Entry 5F0P (X-ray diffraction, 2.78 A resolution); this record covers chains A and C of the 4 polymer chains in the assembly.

# Chain A
Name: Vacuolar protein sorting-associated protein 35
From: Homo sapiens
UniProt: Q96QK1 (VPS35_HUMAN); numbering as in UniProt (aligned over 14-470)
Chain sequence (462 residues; each row starts with the number of its first residue):
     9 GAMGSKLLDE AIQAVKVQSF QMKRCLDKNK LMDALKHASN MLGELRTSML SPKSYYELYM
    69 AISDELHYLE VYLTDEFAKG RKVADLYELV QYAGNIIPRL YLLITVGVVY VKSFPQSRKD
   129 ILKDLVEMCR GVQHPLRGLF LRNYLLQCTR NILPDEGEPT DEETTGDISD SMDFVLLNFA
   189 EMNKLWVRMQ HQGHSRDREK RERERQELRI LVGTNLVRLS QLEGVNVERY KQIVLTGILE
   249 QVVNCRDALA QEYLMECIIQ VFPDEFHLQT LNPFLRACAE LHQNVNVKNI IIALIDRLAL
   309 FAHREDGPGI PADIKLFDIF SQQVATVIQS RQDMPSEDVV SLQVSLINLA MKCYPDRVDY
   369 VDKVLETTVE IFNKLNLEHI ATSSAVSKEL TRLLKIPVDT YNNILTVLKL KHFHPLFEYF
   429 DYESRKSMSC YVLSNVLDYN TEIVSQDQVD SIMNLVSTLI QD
Not modelled in the structure: 9-11, 470
Sequence notes: expression tag (9-13)
Curated features (UniProtKB/Swiss-Prot):
  - region (Interaction with SNX3): Val25 to Lys44, Asp205 to Glu215
  - natural variant: Ile241 (I241M: Found in a patient with Parkinson disease), Pro316 (P316S: Found in a patient with Parkinson disease), Gln469 (Q469P: Found in a consanguineous family with intellectual disability; uncertain significance)
  - mutagenesis: Leu108 (L108P: Disrupts interaction with VPS26; no effect on interaction with VPS29)

# Chain C
Name: Sorting nexin-3
From: Homo sapiens
UniProt: O60493 (SNX3_HUMAN); residue numbers follow UniProt; this construct covers 1-162
Chain sequence (167 residues; row label = number of the first residue in the row; numbers below 1 keep their minus sign (Gly-4 is residue -4)):
    -4 GAMGSMAETV ADTRRLITKP QNLNDAYGPP SNFLEIDVSN PQTVGVGRGR FTTYEIRVKT
    56 NLPIFKLKES TVRRRYSDFE WLRSELERES KVVVPPLPGK AFLRQLPFRG DDGIFDDNFI
   116 EERKQGLEQF INKVAGHPLA QNERCLHMFL QDEIIDKSYT PSKIRHA
Not modelled in the structure: -4 to 3, 151-162
Sequence notes: expression tag (-4 to 0)
Curated features (UniProtKB/Swiss-Prot):
  - region: Asp147 to Ala162 (Binds predominantly to PtdIns(P5) and weaker to PtdIns(P3) abd PtdIns(P4))
  - binding site (a 1,2-diacyl-sn-glycero-3-phospho-(1D-myo-inositol-3-phosphate)): Arg70, Ser72, Lys95, Arg118
  - modified residue: Ala2 (N-acetylalanine), Arg43 (Omega-N-methylarginine), Ser72 (Phosphoserine)
  - cross-link: Lys95 (Glycyl lysine isopeptide (Lys-Gly) (interchain with G-Cter in SUMO2))
  - mutagenesis: Arg9 to Arg10 (Loss of VPS35 binding), Tyr22 to Phe28 (Loss of VPS35 binding), Tyr22 (Y22A: Loss of VPS35 binding), Phe28 (F28A: Abolishes interaction with retromer cargo-selective subcomplex VPS26A:VPS29:VPS35; when associated with A-30 and A-32), Glu30 to Asp32 (Loss of VPS35 binding), Glu30 (E30A: Abolishes interaction with retromer cargo-selective subcomplex VPS26A:VPS29:VPS35; when associated with A-28 and A-32), Asp32 (D32A: Abolishes interaction with retromer cargo-selective subcomplex VPS26A:VPS29:VPS35; when associated with A-28 and A-30), Glu50 (E50K: Loss of VPS35 binding), Arg69 to Tyr71 (Abolishes binding to phosphatidylinositol 3-phosphate), Tyr71 (Y71A: Abolishes binding to phosphatidylinositol 3-phosphate), Glu75 (E75A: Increases VPS35 binding), Glu84 to Lys86 (Decreases VPS35 binding), 4 further mutagenesis entries in UniProt

# Chain A / chain C interface
Residue-residue contacts (29; chain A residue first):
  Tyr95(A) with Ala6(C), hydrophobic
  Tyr118(A) with Val5(C), hydrophobic
  Phe122(A) with Val5(C), hydrophobic
  Ser125(A) with Val5(C)
  Asp128(A) with Thr8(C)
  Lys131(A) with Arg10(C)
  Asp132(A) with Thr8(C); Arg10(C), salt bridge
  Glu135(A) with Arg10(C)
  Met136(A) with Arg10(C)
  Arg138(A) with Thr13(C)
  Ala188(A) with Tyr22(C)
  Asn191(A) with Tyr22(C), hydrogen bond
  Lys192(A) with Gln16(C), hydrogen bond; Ala21(C); Tyr22(C)
  Arg196(A) with Ala21(C)
  His199(A) with Pro25(C)
  His202(A) with Glu30(C), salt bridge; Asp32(C), salt bridge
  Ser203(A) with Glu30(C), hydrogen bond; Lys54(C)
  Arg204(A) with Asp32(C), salt bridge
  Glu248(A) with Leu18(C)
  Gln249(A) with Leu18(C); Tyr22(C), hydrogen bond
  Asn252(A) with Leu18(C); Tyr22(C)
  Cys253(A) with Tyr22(C), hydrophobic
Also at the interface, not in a pair above, chain A (26 interface residues in all): Gln124, Ile129, Val195, Gly201
Also at the interface, not in a pair above, chain C (15 interface residues in all): Asp7, Pro24
From the paper, about this interface:
  - hot spots on chain C (mutagenesis) - E30A/D32A: abolished binding to retromer

# Summary
Chain A and chain C form an interface of 26 and 15 residues respectively; the contacts include 4 hydrogen
bonds and 4 salt bridges. Among the polar pairs are Asp132(A)-Arg10(C), His202(A)-Glu30(C) and
His202(A)-Asp32(C). From the paper: E30A/D32A of chain C abolish binding to retromer.
Chain A is Vacuolar protein sorting-associated protein 35 and chain C is Sorting nexin-3, both from Homo
sapiens; the structure, Structure of retromer VPS26-VPS35 subunits bound to SNX3 and DMT1(L557M) (SeMet
labeled), was determined by X-ray diffraction (same publication as 5F0J, 5F0K, 5F0L and 5F0M).
